8HDZ - chains A and C of the 3 polymer chains in the assembly; structure by electron microscopy, 3.05 A resolution.

[Chain A]
Name: F8 DNA polymerase
From: Monkeypox virus
Notes: EC 2.7.7.7
UniProtKB: Q5IXW8 (Q5IXW8_MONPV); numbering as in UniProt (aligned over 1-1006)
Amino-acid sequence (1029 residues; row label = number of the first residue in the row; numbers below 1 keep their minus sign (Met-22 is residue -22)):
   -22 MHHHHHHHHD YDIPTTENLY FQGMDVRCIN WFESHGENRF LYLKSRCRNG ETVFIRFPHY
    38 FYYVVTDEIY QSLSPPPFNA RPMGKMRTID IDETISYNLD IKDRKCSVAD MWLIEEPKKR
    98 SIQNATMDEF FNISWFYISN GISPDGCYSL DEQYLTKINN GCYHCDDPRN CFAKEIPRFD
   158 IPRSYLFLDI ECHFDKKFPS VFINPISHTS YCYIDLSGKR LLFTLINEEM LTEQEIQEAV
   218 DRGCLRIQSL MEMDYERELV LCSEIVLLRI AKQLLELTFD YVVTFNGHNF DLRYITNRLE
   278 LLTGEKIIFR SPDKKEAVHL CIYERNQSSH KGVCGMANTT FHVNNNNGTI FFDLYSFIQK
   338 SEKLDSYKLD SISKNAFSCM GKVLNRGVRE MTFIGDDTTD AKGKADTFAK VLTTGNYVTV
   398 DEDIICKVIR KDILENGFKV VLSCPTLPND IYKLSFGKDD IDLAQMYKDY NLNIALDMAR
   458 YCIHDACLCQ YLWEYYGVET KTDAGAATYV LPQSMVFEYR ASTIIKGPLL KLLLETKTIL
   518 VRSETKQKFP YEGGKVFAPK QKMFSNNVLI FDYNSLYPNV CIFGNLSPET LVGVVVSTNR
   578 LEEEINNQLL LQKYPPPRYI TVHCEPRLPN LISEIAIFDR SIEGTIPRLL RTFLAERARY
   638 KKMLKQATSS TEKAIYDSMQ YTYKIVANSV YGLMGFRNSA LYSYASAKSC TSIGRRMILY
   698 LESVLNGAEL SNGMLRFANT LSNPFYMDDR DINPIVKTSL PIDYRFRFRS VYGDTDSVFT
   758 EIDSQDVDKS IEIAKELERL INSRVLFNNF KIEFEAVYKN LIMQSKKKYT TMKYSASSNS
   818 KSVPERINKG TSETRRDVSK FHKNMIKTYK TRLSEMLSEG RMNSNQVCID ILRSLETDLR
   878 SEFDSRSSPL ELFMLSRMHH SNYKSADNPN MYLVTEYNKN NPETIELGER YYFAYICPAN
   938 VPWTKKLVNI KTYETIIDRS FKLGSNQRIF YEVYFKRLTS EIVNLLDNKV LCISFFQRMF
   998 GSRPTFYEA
Unresolved in the structure: -22 to 0, 814-1006
Sequence notes: initiating methionine (-22); expression tag (-21 to 0); engineered mutation Phe108 (Leu in Q5IXW8), Leu411 (Trp in Q5IXW8)

[Chain C]
Name: A22 DNA replication processivity factor
From: Monkeypox virus
UniProtKB: Q5IXP2 (Q5IXP2_MONPV); numbering as in UniProt (aligned over 1-426)
Amino-acid sequence (426 residues; each row starts with the number of its first residue):
     1 MTSSADLTNL KELLSLYKSL RFSDSVAIEK YNSLVEWGTS TYWKIGVQKV TNVETSISDY
    61 YDEVKNKPFN IDPGYYIFLP VYFGSVFIYS KGKNMVELGS GNSFQIPDEI RSACNKVLDS
   121 DNGIDFLRFV LLNNRWIMED AISKYQSPVN IFKLASEYGL NIPNYLEIEI EEDTLFDDEL
   181 YSIMERSFDD TFPKISISYI KLGELKRQVV DFFKFSFMYI ESIKVDRIGD NIFIPSVITK
   241 SGKKILVKDV DHLIRSKVRE HTFVKVKKKN TFSILYDYDG NGTETRGEVI KRIIDTIGRD
   301 YYVNGKYFSK VGIAGLKQLT NKLDINECAT VDELVDEINK SGTVKRKIKN QSVFDLSREC
   361 LGYPEADFIT LVNNMRFKIE NCKVVNFNIE NTNCLNNPSI ETIYGNFNQF VSIFNTVTDV
   421 KKRLFE

[Interface between chain A and chain C]
Residue-residue contacts (23):
  Thr575(A) with Ile369(C); Asn373(C), hydrogen bond (backbone-side chain)
  Asn576(A) with Phe354(C); Ile369(C); Val372(C); Asn373(C)
  Arg577(A) with Val372(C); Asn373(C), hydrogen bond (backbone-side chain); Met375(C); Arg376(C)
  Leu578(A) with Val372(C); Phe377(C), hydrophobic; Ile379(C), hydrophobic; Val384(C), hydrophobic; Phe414(C), hydrophobic
  Glu579(A) with Phe354(C)
  Glu581(A) with Arg376(C), salt bridge; Phe377(C); Ile379(C)
  Ile582(A) with Ile379(C), hydrophobic; Phe414(C), hydrophobic
  Gln585(A) with Ile379(C), hydrogen bond (side chain-backbone)
  Ile609(A) with Asn373(C)
Also at the interface, not in a pair above, chain A (10 interface residues in all): Leu586
Also at the interface, not in a pair above, chain C (13 interface residues in all): Ser352, Cys382, Phe410

[In short]
10 residues of chain A face 13 of chain C across their interface; the contacts include 3 hydrogen bonds and 1
salt bridge. Polar contacts include Glu581(A)-Arg376(C), Thr575(A)-Asn373(C) and Arg577(A)-Asn373(C).
Chain A is F8 DNA polymerase and chain C is A22 DNA replication processivity factor, both from Monkeypox
virus; the structure, Monkeypox virus DNA replication holoenzyme F8, A22 and E4 complex in an apo form, was
determined by electron microscopy (same publication as 8HPA and 8HOY).
